Entry 4BIQ (electron microscopy, 6.09 A resolution (low resolution: residue-level contacts below are approximate; hydrogen-bond / salt-bridge calls are withheld)); this record covers chains B and C of the 3 polymer chains in the assembly.

Chain B:
Name: VP2
Source organism: Human coxsackievirus A7
UniProtKB: I1T315 (I1T315_9ENTO); residues 1-254 here = UniProt positions 1-254
Sequence (254 residues; numbered 1 to 254; the number before each row is that of its first residue):
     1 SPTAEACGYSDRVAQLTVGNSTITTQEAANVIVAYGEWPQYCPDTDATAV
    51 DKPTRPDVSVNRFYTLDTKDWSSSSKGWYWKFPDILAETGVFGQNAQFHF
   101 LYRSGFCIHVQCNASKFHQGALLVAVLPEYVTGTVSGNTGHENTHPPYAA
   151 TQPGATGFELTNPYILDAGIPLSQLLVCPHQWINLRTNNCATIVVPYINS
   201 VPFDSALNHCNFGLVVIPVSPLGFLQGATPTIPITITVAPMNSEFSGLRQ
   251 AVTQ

Chain C:
Name: VP3
Source organism: Human coxsackievirus A7
UniProtKB: I1T318 (I1T318_9ENTO); numbering as in UniProt (aligned over 41-242)
Sequence (202 residues; each row starts with the number of its first residue):
    41 RNLLELCQIDTIMEVNNLTTNEATPMERLRIPVQVQTQSGELCAAFKADP
    91 GLDGPWQSTMVGQLCRYYTQWSGSLKITFMFTGSFMATGKMLIAYTPPGG
   141 SLPANRMQAMLGTHVIWDFGLQSSVTLVVPWISNTHYRSQATGSFFDYYA
   191 TGIVSLWYQTNFVVPIGAPTTAYIVVLGSAQKNFTMRLCRDTSELTQAAE
   241 YQ
Reported in the primary citation:
  - higher-order assembly contacts with a neighbouring VP2: Val204 to Thr210

How chain B and chain C interact:
Residue-residue contacts - 7 pairs, chain B then chain C:
  Ala4(B) with Ser164(C)
  Glu5(B) with Ser163(C); Ser164(C)
  Phe117(B) with Ser124(C)
  Gln119(B) with Thr122(C)
  Gly120(B) with Thr122(C)
  Ser173(B) with Ile52(C)
Interface residues without a listed pair, chain B (10 interface residues in all): Lys116, Leu176, Val177, Leu225
Interface residues without a listed pair, chain C (9 interface residues in all): Thr51, Phe125, Gln162, Gly207

Overview:
10 residues of chain B face 9 of chain C across their interface. The paper reports higher-order assembly
contacts with a neighbouring VP2 through Val204(C).
Chain B is VP2 and chain C is VP3, both from Human coxsackievirus A7; the structure, Homology model of
coxsackievirus A7 (CAV7) empty capsid proteins, was determined by electron microscopy (same publication as
4BIP).
